5G4Z - chain A; structure by X-ray diffraction, 1.98 A resolution.

== Chain A ==
Molecule: Methyl-accepting chemotaxis sensory transducer with Cache sensor
Organism: Pseudomonas syringae
Notes: fragment: c2-chemoreceptor sensor domain residues 34-191
Reference sequence: A0A2S3VA52 (A0A2S3VA52_PSESX); residues 32-189 here correspond to UniProt positions 31-188 (UniProt number = residue number - 1)
Sequence (179 residues; each row starts with the number of its first residue):
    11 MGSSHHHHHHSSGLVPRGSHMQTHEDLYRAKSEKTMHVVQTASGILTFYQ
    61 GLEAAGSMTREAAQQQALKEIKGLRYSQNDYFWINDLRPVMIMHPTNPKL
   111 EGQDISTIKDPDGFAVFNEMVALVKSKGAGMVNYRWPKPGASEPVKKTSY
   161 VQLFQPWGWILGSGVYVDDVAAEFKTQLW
Not modelled in the structure: 11-31, 179-189
Sequence notes: initiating methionine (11); expression tag (12-31); conflict K119 (Arg118 in A0A2S3VA52)
From the paper describing this entry:
  - binding site for unknown ligand: Y91, W93, H104, F127, Y144, W146, K157
  - specificity-determining residues: M130, Y144 (proposed by the authors, not directly observed)

== Summary ==
From the paper: a binding site for unknown ligand at Y91, W93 and H104 among others; specificity determinants
M130 and Y144.
Chain A is Methyl-accepting chemotaxis sensory transducer with Cache sensor (Pseudomonas syringae); the
structure, Structural basis for carboxylic acid recognition by a Cache chemosensory domain, was determined by
X-ray diffraction together with 5G4Y from the same study.
